6FII - chains B and F of the 6 polymer chains in the assembly; structure by X-ray diffraction, 2.40 A resolution.

# Chain B
Name: Tubulin beta-2B chain
Source organism: Bos taurus
Reference sequence: Q6B856 (TBB2B_BOVIN); the author numbering skips numbers that UniProt does not, so the offset changes along the chain: 1-42 = UniProt 1-42; 45-360 = UniProt 43-358; 369-455 = UniProt 359-445
Chain sequence (445 residues; numbered 1 to 455; 10 numbers in that range are skipped by the numbering (no residue carries them; nothing is unmodelled there); the number before each row is that of its first residue):
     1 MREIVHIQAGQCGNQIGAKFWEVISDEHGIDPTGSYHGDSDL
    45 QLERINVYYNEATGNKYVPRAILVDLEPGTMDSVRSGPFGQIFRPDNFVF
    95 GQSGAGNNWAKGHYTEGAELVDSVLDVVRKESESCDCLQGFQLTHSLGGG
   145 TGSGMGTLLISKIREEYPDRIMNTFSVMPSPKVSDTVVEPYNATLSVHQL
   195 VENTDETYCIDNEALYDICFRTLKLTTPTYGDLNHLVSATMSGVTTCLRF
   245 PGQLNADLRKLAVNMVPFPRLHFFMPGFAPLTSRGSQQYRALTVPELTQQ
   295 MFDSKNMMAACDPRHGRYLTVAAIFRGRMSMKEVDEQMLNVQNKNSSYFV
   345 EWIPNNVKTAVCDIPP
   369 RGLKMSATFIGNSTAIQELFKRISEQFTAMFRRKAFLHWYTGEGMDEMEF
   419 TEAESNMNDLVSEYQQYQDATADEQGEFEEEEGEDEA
Unresolved in the structure: 278-281, 439-455
Bound ions: Mg2+: Q11 (together with GDP); Ca2+ near E113 (its only coordinating residue here)
Ligand contacts: GDP (guanosine-5'-diphosphate): G10, Q11, C12, Q15, I16, D69, N101, S140, G142, G143, G144, T145, G146, V171, P173, V177, D179, E183, N206, L209, Y224, L227, N228
Swiss-Prot annotation at these positions:
  - motif: M1 to I4 (MREI motif)
  - binding site (GTP): Q11, E71, S140, G144, T145, G146, N206, N228
  - binding site (Mg(2+)): E71
  - modified residue: S40 (Phosphoserine), T57 (Phosphothreonine), K60 (N6-acetyllysine), S174 (Phosphoserine), T287 (Phosphothreonine), T292 (Phosphothreonine), R320 (Omega-N-methylarginine), E448 (5-glutamyl polyglutamate)
  - cross-link (Glycyl lysine isopeptide (Lys-Gly)): K60 (interchain with G-Cter in ubiquitin), K326 (interchain with G-Cter in ubiquitin)
What the authors report for this chain:
  - binding site for Spongistatin-1: P173, P175, S178, T180, E183, P184, Q394, A397, M398, A403, F404, W407

# Chain F
Name: Tubulin tyrosine ligase
Source organism: Gallus gallus
Reference sequence: E1BQ43 (E1BQ43_CHICK); numbering as in UniProt (aligned over 1-378)
Chain sequence (384 residues; numbered 1 to 384; the number before each row is that of its first residue):
     1 MYTFVVRDENSSVYAEVSRLLLATGQWKRLRKDNPRFNLMLGERNRLPFG
    51 RLGHEPGLVQLVNYYRGADKLCRKASLVKLIKTSPELSESCTWFPESYVI
   101 YPTNLKTPVAPAQNGIRHLINNTRTDEREVFLAAYNRRREGREGNVWIAK
   151 SSAGAKGEGILISSEASELLDFIDEQGQVHVIQKYLEKPLLLEPGHRKFD
   201 IRSWVLVDHLYNIYLYREGVLRTSSEPYNSANFQDKTCHLTNHCIQKEYS
   251 KNYGRYEEGNEMFFEEFNQYLMDALNTTLENSILLQIKHIIRSCLMCIEP
   301 AISTKHLHYQSFQLFGFDFMVDEELKVWLIEVNGAPACAQKLYAELCQGI
   351 VDVAISSVFPLADTGQKTSQPTSIFIKLHHHHHH
Unresolved in the structure: 103-124, 363-370, 380-384
Sequence notes: expression tag (379-384)
Bound ions: Mg2+: E331 (together with AMP-PCP)
Ligand contacts: AMP-PCP (ACP; phosphomethylphosphonic acid adenylate ester): K74, I148, K150, G154, I160, Q183, K184, Y185, L186, K198, D200, R202, R222, H239, L240, T241, N242, D318, M320, I330, E331, N333

# Chain B / chain F interface
Contacting residue pairs (10; chain B residue first):
  R311(B) - R31(F)
  L333(B) - P56(F)
  L333(B) - G57(F)
  Q336(B) - R36(F)  hydrogen bond
  N337(B) - R36(F)  hydrogen bond
  N337(B) - L58(F)
  K338(B) - M1(F)
  S340(B) - N34(F)  hydrogen bond
  S341(B) - K28(F)  hydrogen bond
  E345(B) - R31(F)  salt bridge
Interface residues without a listed pair, chain B (9 interface residues in all): N349
Interface residues without a listed pair, chain F (10 interface residues in all): T3, L30

# In short
9 residues of chain B and 10 residues of chain F are in contact, with 4 hydrogen bonds and 1 salt bridge.
Polar pairs include E345(B)-R31(F), Q336(B)-R36(F) and N337(B)-R36(F). Ligands of chain B: GDP. Ligands of
chain F: AMP-PCP. From the paper: a binding site for Spongistatin-1 at P173(B), P175(B) and S178(B) among
others.
Here chain B is Tubulin beta-2B chain (Bos taurus) and chain F is Tubulin tyrosine ligase (Gallus gallus).
Entry 6FII (Tubulin-Spongistatin complex) was determined by X-ray diffraction (same publication as 6FJF and
6FJM).
